5ILV - chain A; structure by X-ray diffraction, 1.80 A resolution.

Chain A:
Protein: ETS translocation variant 5
From: Homo sapiens
UniProtKB: P41161 (ETV5_HUMAN), isoform P41161-2; residues 366-457 here correspond to UniProt positions 408-499 (UniProt number = residue number + 42)
Chain sequence (92 residues; numbered 366 to 457; the number before each row is that of its first residue):
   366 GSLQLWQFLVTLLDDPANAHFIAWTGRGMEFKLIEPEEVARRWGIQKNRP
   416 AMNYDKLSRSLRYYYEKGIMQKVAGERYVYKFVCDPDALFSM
Disulfides: Cys-449 forms a disulfide with the same residue of a neighbouring copy of this chain
Reported in the primary citation:
  - conformationally variable residues (helix shift): Met-457

Summary:
The paper reports conformational variability at Met-457.
Chain A is ETS translocation variant 5 (Homo sapiens); the structure, Uninhibited ETV5, was determined by
X-ray diffraction together with 5ILS and 5ILU from the same study.
